3KIF - chains I and J of the 10 polymer chains in the assembly; structure by X-ray diffraction, 2.50 A resolution.

# Chain I (and J)
Name: 5-bladed beta-propeller lectin
Organism: synthetic construct
Notes: chain J of this document is another copy of the same molecule, construct and numbering; everything in this record applies to it too
Sequence (106 residues; numbered 1 to 106; the number before each row is that of its first residue):
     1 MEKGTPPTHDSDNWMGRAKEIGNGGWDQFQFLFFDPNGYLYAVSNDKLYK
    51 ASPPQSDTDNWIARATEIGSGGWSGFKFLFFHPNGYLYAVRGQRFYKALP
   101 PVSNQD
Unresolved in the structure: 1-9, 104-106 (chain J: 1-12, 106)
Residues lining bound ligands: GDL (2-(acetylamido)-2-deoxy-D-glucono-1,5-lactone): G22, N23, G24, G25, W26, F29, D57, T58, D59, N60, W61, I62

# Interface between chain I and chain J
Pairs across the interface (56):
  W73(I) with W14(J), hydrophobic
  F76(I) with W14(J), hydrophobic
  K77(I) with D27(J), hydrogen bond (side chain-backbone); F29(J), hydrogen bond (side chain-backbone)
  F78(I) with F29(J); Q30(J); F31(J); L32(J)
  F80(I) with L32(J); F33(J), hydrophobic; F34(J), hydrophobic
  F81(I) with F34(J)
  H82(I) with F34(J); G38(J)
  P83(I) with F34(J); D35(J); P36(J); G38(J)
  L87(I) with W14(J)
  Y88(I) with I21(J), hydrophobic; F34(J), hydrophobic; P53(J)
  A89(I) with W14(J), hydrophobic
  V90(I) with W26(J); L32(J), hydrophobic
  R91(I) with M15(J)
  G92(I) with D27(J)
  Q93(I) with N23(J), hydrogen bond (side chain-backbone); G24(J); G25(J); W26(J); D27(J)
  R94(I) with E20(J), salt bridge; G22(J); N23(J), hydrogen bond
  F95(I) with E20(J); I21(J), hydrogen bond (backbone-backbone); G22(J), hydrogen bond (backbone-backbone); W26(J), hydrophobic; L32(J), hydrophobic; L40(J), hydrophobic; P54(J)
  Y96(I) with K19(J); E20(J); I21(J)
  K97(I) with A18(J); K19(J), hydrogen bond (backbone-backbone)
  A98(I) with W14(J); A18(J), hydrophobic
  L99(I) with W14(J), hydrogen bond (backbone-side chain); R17(J), hydrogen bond (backbone-side chain)
  P100(I) with W14(J); R17(J), hydrogen bond (backbone-side chain)
  P101(I) with N13(J); W14(J); R17(J)
Interface residues without a listed pair, chain I (24 interface residues in all): V102
Interface residues without a listed pair, chain J (27 interface residues in all): N37

# Overview
24 residues of chain I and 27 residues of chain J are in contact, with 10 hydrogen bonds and 1 salt bridge.
Polar contacts include R94(I)-E20(J), K77(I)-D27(J) and K77(I)-F29(J). Bound to chain I: compound GDL.
Both chains are 5-bladed beta-propeller lectin (synthetic construct). Entry 3KIF (The crystal structures of
two fragments truncated from 5-bladed beta-propeller lectin, tachylectin-2 (Lib1-B7-18 and Lib2-D2-15)) was
determined by X-ray diffraction together with 3KIH from the same study.
